PDB entry 3RRD | X-ray diffraction, 2.46 A resolution | chain A

# Chain A
Molecule: Lectin alpha chain
From: Dioclea virgata
Reference sequence: P58907 (LECA_DIOVI); residues 1-237 here = UniProt positions 1-237
Chain sequence (237 residues; each row starts with the number of its first residue):
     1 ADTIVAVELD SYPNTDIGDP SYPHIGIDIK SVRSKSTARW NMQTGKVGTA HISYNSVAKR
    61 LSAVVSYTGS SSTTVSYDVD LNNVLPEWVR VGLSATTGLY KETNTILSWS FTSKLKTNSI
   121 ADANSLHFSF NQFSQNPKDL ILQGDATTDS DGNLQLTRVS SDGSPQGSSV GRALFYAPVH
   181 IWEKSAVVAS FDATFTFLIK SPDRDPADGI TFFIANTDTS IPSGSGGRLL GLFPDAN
Unresolved in the structure: 118-122
UniProt features mapped onto this chain:
  - binding site (Mn(2+)): Glu8, Asp10, Asp19, His24
  - binding site (Ca(2+)): Asp10, Tyr12, Asn14, Asp19, Asp208
  - binding site (a carbohydrate): Tyr12, Leu99, Tyr100, Arg228
Ion coordination: Mn2+: Glu8, Asp10, Asp19, His24; Ca2+: Asp10, Tyr12, Asn14, Asp19
Reported in the primary citation:
  - Ca2+ coordination: Asp10, Tyr12, Asn14, Asp19
  - Mn2+ coordination: Glu8, Asp10, Asp19, His24

# Summary
Glu8, Asp10, Asp19 and His24 coordinate Mn2+. The Ca2+ site is built by Asp10, Tyr12, Asn14 and Asp19. From
UniProt: 4 Mn2+-binding residues, 5 Ca2+-binding residues and 4 carbohydrate-binding residues. From the paper:
Ca2+ coordination by Asp10, Tyr12 and Asn14 among others; Mn2+ coordination by Glu8, Asp10 and Asp19 among
others.
Chain A is Lectin alpha chain (Dioclea virgata); the structure, Native structure of Dioclea virgata lectin,
was determined by X-ray diffraction together with 3RS6 from the same study.
